PDB entry 7NF2 | X-ray diffraction, 1.33 A resolution | chains A and B

# Chain A (and B)
Molecule: Ferulic acid decarboxylase 1
From: Hypocrea atroviridis (strain ATCC 20476 / IMI 206040)
Notes: EC 4.1.1.102; chain B of this document is another copy of the same molecule, construct and numbering; everything in this record applies to it too
UniProtKB: G9NLP8 (G9NLP8_HYPAI); numbering as in UniProt (aligned over 1-512)
Sequence (519 residues; numbered -6 to 512; the number before each row is that of its first residue; numbers below 1 keep their minus sign (Met-6 is residue -6)):
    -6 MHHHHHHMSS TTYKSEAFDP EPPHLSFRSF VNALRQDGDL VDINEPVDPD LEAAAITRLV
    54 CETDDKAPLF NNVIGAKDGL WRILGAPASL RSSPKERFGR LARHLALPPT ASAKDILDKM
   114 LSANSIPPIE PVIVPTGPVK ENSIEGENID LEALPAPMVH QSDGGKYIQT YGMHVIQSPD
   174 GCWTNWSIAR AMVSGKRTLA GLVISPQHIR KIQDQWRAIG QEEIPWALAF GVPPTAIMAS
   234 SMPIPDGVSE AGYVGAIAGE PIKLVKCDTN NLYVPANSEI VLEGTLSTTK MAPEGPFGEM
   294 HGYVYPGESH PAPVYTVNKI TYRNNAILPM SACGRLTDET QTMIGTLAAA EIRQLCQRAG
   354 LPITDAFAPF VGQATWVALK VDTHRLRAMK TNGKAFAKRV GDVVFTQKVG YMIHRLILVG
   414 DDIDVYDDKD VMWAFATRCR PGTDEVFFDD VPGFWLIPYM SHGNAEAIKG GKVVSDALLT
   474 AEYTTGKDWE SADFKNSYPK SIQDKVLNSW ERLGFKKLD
Disordered / not traced: -6 to 14, 512 (chain B: -6 to 13, 510-512)
Construct notes: initiating methionine (-6); expression tag (-5 to 0); engineered mutation Asn25 (Glu in G9NLP8), Gly31 (Asn in G9NLP8), Ala305 (Gly in G9NLP8), Arg351 (Asp in G9NLP8), His377 (Lys in G9NLP8), Val402 (Pro in G9NLP8), Tyr404 (Phe in G9NLP8), Met405 (Thr in G9NLP8), Ala429 (Thr in G9NLP8), Pro445 (Val in G9NLP8), Trp448 (Gln in G9NLP8)
Metal / ion sites: Mn2+: Asn178, His201, Glu243 (together with prFMN cofactor and crotonic acid adduct); K+ site 1: Trp179, Ala232, Ser233, Met235, Glu243 (together with prFMN cofactor and crotonic acid adduct); K+ site 2: Arg431, Asp437, Asp469, Leu471
Residues lining bound ligands: prFMN cofactor and crotonic acid adduct (JRH): Gln162, Thr163, Tyr164, Asn178, Trp179, Ser180, Ile181, Ala182, Arg183, Leu195, Ile197, Gln200, His201, Ile202, Ser233, Ser234, Met235, Pro236, Glu243, Phe290, Glu292, Met293, Ser324, Cys326, Glu332, Thr333, Met336, Ile337, Lys401, Met405, Phe447, Leu449

# Interface between chain A and chain B
Contacting residue pairs (200; chain A residue first):
  Val34(A) - Leu506(B)
  Val34(A) - Gly507(B)
  Val34(A) - Phe508(B)  hydrophobic
  Ile36(A) - Phe508(B)  hydrophobic
  Glu38(A) - Arg505(B)  salt bridge
  Glu38(A) - Leu506(B)
  Leu44(A) - Tyr491(B)
  Leu44(A) - Pro492(B)
  Glu45(A) - Lys498(B)  salt bridge
  Ala47(A) - Tyr491(B)
  Ala48(A) - Phe487(B)
  Ala48(A) - Tyr491(B)  hydrophobic
  Ala48(A) - Ile495(B)  hydrophobic
  Ile49(A) - Val499(B)  hydrophobic
  Ile49(A) - Trp503(B)
  Arg51(A) - Ala485(B)
  Arg51(A) - Asp486(B)
  Arg51(A) - Phe487(B)
  Arg51(A) - Tyr491(B)
  Leu52(A) - Phe487(B)  hydrophobic
  Leu52(A) - Leu500(B)  hydrophobic
  Leu52(A) - Trp503(B)  hydrophobic
  Val53(A) - Trp503(B)
  Val53(A) - Phe508(B)  hydrophobic
  Glu55(A) - Asp486(B)
  Glu55(A) - Phe487(B)  hydrogen bond (side chain-backbone)
  Thr56(A) - Lys509(B)  hydrogen bond (backbone-side chain)
  Asp57(A) - Lys509(B)
  Asp58(A) - Phe508(B)
  Asp58(A) - Lys509(B)  salt bridge
  Lys59(A) - Phe508(B)
  Pro61(A) - Phe508(B)  hydrophobic
  Val152(A) - Tyr491(B)  hydrogen bond (backbone-side chain)
  His153(A) - Ser490(B)
  His153(A) - Tyr491(B)
  Gln154(A) - Glu483(B)
  Gln154(A) - Asn489(B)
  Gln154(A) - Ser490(B)  hydrogen bond (backbone-backbone)
  Gln154(A) - Tyr491(B)
  Gln154(A) - Pro492(B)
  Ser155(A) - Glu483(B)  hydrogen bond
  Gly291(A) - Ala485(B)
  His294(A) - Trp426(B)  hydrogen bond (backbone-side chain)
  His294(A) - Thr430(B)
  Gly295(A) - Trp426(B)
  Gly295(A) - Ser484(B)
  Gly295(A) - Ala485(B)  hydrogen bond (backbone-backbone)
  Tyr296(A) - Trp426(B)
  Tyr296(A) - Thr430(B)  hydrogen bond
  Tyr296(A) - Arg431(B)  hydrogen bond
  Tyr296(A) - Trp482(B)
  Tyr296(A) - Glu483(B)
  Tyr296(A) - Ala485(B)
  Val297(A) - Trp482(B)
  Val297(A) - Glu483(B)  hydrogen bond (backbone-backbone)
  Tyr298(A) - Leu472(B)
  Tyr298(A) - Asp481(B)
  Tyr298(A) - Trp482(B)  hydrophobic
  Pro299(A) - Asp481(B)
  Cys326(A) - Ala485(B)
  Gly327(A) - Ala485(B)
  Arg328(A) - Lys422(B)
  Arg328(A) - Asp423(B)  salt bridge
  Arg328(A) - Trp426(B)
  Arg328(A) - Ala485(B)  hydrogen bond (backbone-backbone)
  Arg328(A) - Asp486(B)
  Val364(A) - Met425(B)
  Val364(A) - Ala429(B)
  Gly365(A) - Ala429(B)
  Gln366(A) - Trp426(B)
  Gln366(A) - Thr430(B)
  Thr368(A) - Ala429(B)
  Trp369(A) - Met425(B)  hydrophobic
  Trp369(A) - Phe428(B)  hydrophobic
  Arg408(A) - Pro434(B)
  Lys422(A) - Arg328(B)
  Asp423(A) - Arg328(B)  salt bridge
  Met425(A) - Val364(B)
  Met425(A) - Trp369(B)  hydrophobic
  Met425(A) - Met425(B)  hydrophobic
  Trp426(A) - His294(B)  hydrogen bond (side chain-backbone)
  Trp426(A) - Gly295(B)
  Trp426(A) - Tyr296(B)
  Trp426(A) - Arg328(B)
  Trp426(A) - Gln366(B)
  Phe428(A) - Trp369(B)  hydrophobic
  Ala429(A) - Val364(B)
  Ala429(A) - Gly365(B)
  Ala429(A) - Thr368(B)
  Ala429(A) - Tyr452(B)
  Thr430(A) - His294(B)
  Thr430(A) - Tyr296(B)  hydrogen bond
  Thr430(A) - Gln366(B)
  Thr430(A) - Ile450(B)
  Thr430(A) - Pro451(B)
  Thr430(A) - Tyr452(B)  hydrogen bond (backbone-backbone)
  Arg431(A) - Tyr296(B)  hydrogen bond
  Arg431(A) - Tyr452(B)
  Cys432(A) - Tyr452(B)
  Arg433(A) - Tyr452(B)
  Arg433(A) - Met453(B)  hydrogen bond
  Arg433(A) - Ala458(B)
  Arg433(A) - Glu459(B)  hydrogen bond (side chain-backbone)
  Arg433(A) - Lys462(B)  hydrogen bond (side chain-backbone)
  Arg433(A) - Gly463(B)
  Arg433(A) - Gly464(B)
  Pro434(A) - Arg408(B)
  Pro434(A) - Phe440(B)
  Pro434(A) - Tyr452(B)
  Pro434(A) - Gly464(B)
  Pro434(A) - Val466(B)  hydrophobic
  Gly435(A) - Phe440(B)
  Thr436(A) - Ala458(B)
  Asp437(A) - Asn457(B)
  Phe440(A) - Pro434(B)
  Phe440(A) - Gly435(B)
  Phe440(A) - Phe440(B)  hydrophobic
  Pro451(A) - Thr430(B)
  Pro451(A) - Leu472(B)
  Tyr452(A) - Ala429(B)
  Tyr452(A) - Thr430(B)  hydrogen bond (backbone-backbone)
  Tyr452(A) - Arg431(B)
  Tyr452(A) - Cys432(B)
  Tyr452(A) - Arg433(B)
  Tyr452(A) - Pro434(B)
  Tyr452(A) - Leu472(B)
  Met453(A) - Arg433(B)  hydrogen bond
  His455(A) - Thr473(B)  hydrogen bond (backbone-side chain)
  Gly456(A) - Thr473(B)  hydrogen bond (backbone-side chain)
  Asn457(A) - Asp437(B)
  Asn457(A) - Thr473(B)  hydrogen bond
  Ala458(A) - Arg433(B)
  Ala458(A) - Thr436(B)
  Glu459(A) - Arg433(B)  hydrogen bond (backbone-side chain)
  Lys462(A) - Arg433(B)  hydrogen bond (backbone-side chain)
  Gly463(A) - Arg433(B)
  Gly464(A) - Arg433(B)
  Gly464(A) - Pro434(B)
  Val466(A) - Pro434(B)  hydrophobic
  Leu472(A) - Tyr298(B)
  Leu472(A) - Pro451(B)
  Leu472(A) - Tyr452(B)
  Thr473(A) - His455(B)  hydrogen bond (side chain-backbone)
  Thr473(A) - Gly456(B)  hydrogen bond (side chain-backbone)
  Thr473(A) - Asn457(B)  hydrogen bond
  Asp481(A) - Tyr298(B)
  Asp481(A) - Pro299(B)
  Trp482(A) - Tyr296(B)
  Trp482(A) - Val297(B)
  Trp482(A) - Tyr298(B)  hydrophobic
  Glu483(A) - Gln154(B)
  Glu483(A) - Ser155(B)  hydrogen bond
  Glu483(A) - Tyr296(B)
  Glu483(A) - Val297(B)  hydrogen bond (backbone-backbone)
  Ser484(A) - Gly295(B)
  Ala485(A) - Arg51(B)
  Ala485(A) - Gly295(B)  hydrogen bond (backbone-backbone)
  Ala485(A) - Tyr296(B)
  Ala485(A) - Cys326(B)
  Ala485(A) - Gly327(B)
  Ala485(A) - Arg328(B)  hydrogen bond (backbone-backbone)
  Asp486(A) - Arg51(B)
  Asp486(A) - Glu55(B)
  Asp486(A) - Arg328(B)
  Phe487(A) - Ala48(B)
  Phe487(A) - Arg51(B)
  Phe487(A) - Leu52(B)  hydrophobic
  Phe487(A) - Glu55(B)  hydrogen bond (backbone-side chain)
  Asn489(A) - Gln154(B)
  Ser490(A) - His153(B)
  Ser490(A) - Gln154(B)  hydrogen bond (backbone-backbone)
  Tyr491(A) - Leu44(B)
  Tyr491(A) - Ala47(B)
  Tyr491(A) - Ala48(B)  hydrophobic
  Tyr491(A) - Arg51(B)
  Tyr491(A) - Val152(B)  hydrogen bond (side chain-backbone)
  Tyr491(A) - His153(B)
  Tyr491(A) - Gln154(B)
  Pro492(A) - Leu44(B)
  Pro492(A) - Gln154(B)
  Ile495(A) - Ala48(B)  hydrophobic
  Lys498(A) - Glu45(B)
  Val499(A) - Ala48(B)  hydrophobic
  Val499(A) - Ile49(B)  hydrophobic
  Trp503(A) - Ile49(B)
  Trp503(A) - Leu52(B)  hydrophobic
  Trp503(A) - Val53(B)
  Trp503(A) - Asp58(B)
  Arg505(A) - Glu38(B)  salt bridge
  Leu506(A) - Val34(B)
  Leu506(A) - Ile36(B)  hydrophobic
  Leu506(A) - Glu38(B)
  Phe508(A) - Val34(B)  hydrophobic
  Phe508(A) - Val53(B)  hydrophobic
  Phe508(A) - Asp58(B)
  Phe508(A) - Lys59(B)
  Phe508(A) - Pro61(B)  hydrophobic
  Lys509(A) - Asp58(B)  hydrogen bond (backbone-side chain)
  Leu511(A) - Leu52(B)  hydrophobic
  Leu511(A) - Thr56(B)
Also at the interface, not in a pair above, chain A (95 interface residues in all): Asp43, Ser85, Glu292, Glu301, Glu438, Ile450, Asp469, Leu500, Gly507
Also at the interface, not in a pair above, chain B (92 interface residues in all): Asp43, Gly291, Glu292, Glu438, Asp469, Ser502

# In short
95 residues of chain A face 92 of chain B across their interface; the contacts include 36 hydrogen bonds and 6
salt bridges. Polar pairs include Glu38(A)-Arg505(B), Glu45(A)-Lys498(B) and Asp58(A)-Lys509(B). Chain A binds
prFMN cofactor and crotonic acid adduct.
Both chains are Ferulic acid decarboxylase 1 (Hypocrea atroviridis (strain ATCC 20476 / IMI 206040)). Entry
7NF2 (Structure of T. atroviride Fdc variant TaFdcV in complex with prFMN crotonic acid adduct) was determined
by X-ray diffraction, deposited together with 7NEY, 7NF0, 7NF1, 7NF3 and 7NF4.
